PDB entry 4DV3 | X-ray diffraction, 3.55 A resolution | chains A and T of the 21 polymer chains in the assembly

Chain A:
Molecule: 16S rRNA
Source organism: Thermus thermophilus
Sequence (1522 nucleotides; each row starts with the number of its first residue; note: 42 numbers in that range are skipped by the numbering (no residue carries them; nothing is unmodelled there); a row labelled like 190A-190L holds insertion residues (190A, then the next letters in order); numbering starts at 0):
     0 UUUGUUGGAGAGUUUGAUCCUGGCUCAGGGUGAACGCUGGCGGCGUGCCU
    50 AAGACAUGCAAGUCGUGCGGG
    73 CCGCGGGGUUUU
    88 ACUCCG
    95 UGGUC
   101 AGCGGCGGACGGGUGAGUAACGCGUGGGU
  129A G
   130 ACCUACCCGGAAGAGGGGGACAACCCGGGGAAACUCGGGCUAAUCCCCCA
   180 UGUGGACCCGC
190A-190L CCCUUGGGGUGU
   191 GUCCAAAGGGCUUU
   216 GCCCGCUUCCGGAUGGGCCCGCGUCCCAUCAGCUAGUUGGUGGGGUAAUG
   266 GCCCACCAAGGCGACGACGGGUAGCCGGUCUGAGAGGAUGGCCGGCCACA
   316 GGGGCACUGAGACACGGGCCCCACUCCUACGGGAGGCAGCAGUUAGGAAU
   366 CUUCCGCAAUGGGCGCAAGCCUGACGGAGCGACGCCGCUUGGAGGAAGAA
   416 GCCCUUCGGGGUGUAAACUCCUGAA
   442 CCCGGGACGAAACCCCCGACGA
   474 GGGGACUGACGGUACCGGG
   494 GUAAUAGCGCCGGCCAACUCCGUGCCAGCAGCCGCGGUAAUACGGAGGGC
   544 GCGAGCGUUACCCGGAUUCACUGGGCGUAAAGGGCGUGUAGGCGGCCUGG
   594 GGCGUCCCAUGUGAAAGACCACGGCUCAACCGUGGGGGAGCGUGGGAUAC
   644 GCUCAGGCUAGACGGUGGGAGAGGGUGGUGGAAUUCCCGGAGUAGCGGUG
   694 AAAUGCGCAGAUACCGGGAGGAACGCCGAUGGCGAAGGCAGCCACCUGGU
   744 CCACCCGUGACGCUGAGGCGCGAAAGCGUGGGGAGCAAACCGGAUUAGAU
   794 ACCCGGGUAGUCCACGCCCUAAACGAUGCGCGCUAGGUCUCUGGGUCU
   848 CCUGGGGGCCGAAGCUAACGCGUUAAGCGCGCCGCCUGGGGAGUACGGCC
   898 GCAAGGCUGAAACUAAAAGGAAUUGACGGGGGCCCGCACAAGCGGUGGAG
   948 CAUGUGGUUUAAUUCGAAGXAACGCGAAGAACCUUACCAGGCCUUGACAU
   998 GCUAGG
 1003A G
  1004 AACCCGGGUGAAAGCCUGGGGUGCCCC
1030A-1030D GCGA
  1031 GGGGAGCCCUAGCACAGGUGCUGCAUGGCCGUCGUCAGCUCGUGCCGUGA
  1081 GGUGUUGGGUUAAGUCCCGCAACGAGCGCAACCCCCGCCGUUAGUUGCCA
  1131 GCGGUUCGGCCGGGCACUCUAACGGGACUGCCCGCGAAA
  1171 GCGGGAGGAAGGAGGGGACGACGUCUGGUCAGCAUGGCCCUUACGGCCUG
  1221 GGCGACACACGUGCUACAAUGCCCACUACAAAGCGAUGCCACCCGGCAAC
  1271 GGGGAGCUAAUCGCAAAAAGGUGGGCCCAGUUCGGAUUGGGGUCUGCAAC
  1321 CCGACCCCAUGAAGCCGGAAUCGCUAGUAAUCGCGGAUCAG
 1361A C
  1362 CAUGCCGCGGUGAAUACGUUCCCGGGCCUUGUACACACXGCCXGUXACGC
  1412 CAUGGGAGCGGGCUCUACCCGAAGUCGCCGGG
  1446 AGCCUACGGG
  1459 CAGGCGCCGAGGGUAGGGCCCGUGACUGGGGCGAAGUCGUAACAAGGUAG
  1509 CUGUACCGGAAGGUGCGGCUGGAUCCACUCCUUUCU
Unresolved in the structure: 0-4, 1534-1538
Construct notes: engineered mutation A912 (C1535 in M26923.1); conflict C1534 (A2157 in M26923.1), A1535 (C2158 in M26923.1)
Modified residues: PSU (pseudouridine-5'-monophosphate) at position 516, 7MG (7N-methyl-8-hydroguanosine-5'-monophosphate) at position 527, M2G (N2-dimethylguanosine-5'-monophosphate) at position 966, 5MC (5-methylcytidine-5'-monophosphate) at position 967, 2MG (2N-methylguanosine-5'-monophosphate) at position 1207, 5MC (5-methylcytidine-5'-monophosphate) at position 1400, 4OC (4n,o2'-methylcytidine-5'-monophosphate) at position 1402, 5MC (5-methylcytidine-5'-monophosphate) at position 1404, 5MC (5-methylcytidine-5'-monophosphate) at position 1407, UR3 (3-methyluridine-5'-monophoshate) at position 1498, MA6 (6N-dimethyladenosine-5'-monophoshate) at position 1518, MA6 (6N-dimethyladenosine-5'-monophoshate) at position 1519, PSU (pseudouridine-5'-monophosphate) at position 1540, PSU (pseudouridine-5'-monophosphate) at position 1541
Bound ions: Mg2+ site 1 near G7 (its only coordinating residue here); Mg2+ site 2 near G21 (its only coordinating residue here); Mg2+ site 3: C48, U49, G115; Mg2+ site 4 near A53 (its only coordinating residue here); Mg2+ site 5: C58, U387; Mg2+ site 6: A59, U387; Mg2+ site 7: G69, G97; Mg2+ site 8 near G105 (its only coordinating residue here); Mg2+ site 9: A109, G331; Mg2+ site 10 near G111 (its only coordinating residue here); Mg2+ site 11: G117, G289; Mg2+ site 12: C121, G124, U125, G236; 106 more Mg2+ sites not listed
Ligand contacts: streptomycin (SRY): U12, U14, C526, 7MG_527, A912, A913, A914, A915, C1490, G1491

Chain T:
Name: ribosomal protein S20
Source organism: Thermus thermophilus
Reference sequence: P80380 (RS20_THET8); numbering as in UniProt (aligned over 1-106)
Amino-acid sequence (106 residues; numbered 1 to 106; the number before each row is that of its first residue):
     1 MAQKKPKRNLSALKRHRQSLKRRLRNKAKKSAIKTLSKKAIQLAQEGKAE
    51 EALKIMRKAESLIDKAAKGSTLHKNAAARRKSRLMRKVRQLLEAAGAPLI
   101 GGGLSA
Unresolved in the structure: 1-7
Bound ions: Mg2+ near Lys74 (its only coordinating residue here)

How chain A and chain T interact:
Residue-residue contacts (93; chain A residue first):
  G61(A) - Leu10(T)  phosphate contact
  G102(A) - Ser11(T)  phosphate contact
  G102(A) - Arg17(T)  salt bridge to the phosphate
  C103(A) - Lys14(T)  phosphate contact
  C103(A) - Arg17(T)  salt bridge to the phosphate
  C103(A) - Lys21(T)  phosphate contact
  G104(A) - Lys14(T)  hydrogen bond to the base
  G104(A) - Gln18(T)  phosphate contact
  G104(A) - Lys21(T)  salt bridge to the phosphate
  G105(A) - Arg22(T)  salt bridge to the phosphate
  C106(A) - Arg15(T)  salt bridge to the phosphate
  G107(A) - Arg15(T)  salt bridge to the phosphate
  G108(A) - Ala12(T)  base contact
  G108(A) - Arg15(T)  base contact
  C132(A) - Lys74(T)  hydrogen bond to the phosphate
  C132(A) - Asn75(T)  hydrogen bond to the phosphate
  U133(A) - Lys74(T)  salt bridge to the phosphate
  C175(A) - Arg25(T)  hydrogen bond to the sugar
  C176(A) - Lys29(T)  salt bridge to the phosphate
  C177(A) - Lys65(T)  salt bridge to the phosphate
  C178(A) - Lys65(T)  salt bridge to the phosphate
  A185(A) - Glu60(T)  base contact
  A185(A) - Ala78(T)  sugar contact
  A185(A) - Lys81(T)  hydrogen bond to the sugar
  C186(A) - Ala78(T)  sugar contact
  C186(A) - Lys81(T)  sugar contact
  C186(A) - Ser82(T)  phosphate contact
  C186(A) - Met85(T)  hydrogen bond to the sugar
  C187(A) - Ser82(T)  hydrogen bond to the phosphate
  C187(A) - Met85(T)  sugar contact
  C187(A) - Arg86(T)  sugar contact
  C187(A) - Arg89(T)  hydrogen bond to the sugar
  C187(A) - Leu104(T)  base contact
  C187(A) - Ser105(T)  hydrogen bond to the base
  C188(A) - Arg89(T)  hydrogen bond to the sugar
  C188(A) - Ser105(T)  base contact
  C188(A) - Ala106(T)  sugar contact
  U190L(A) - Ser105(T)  hydrogen bond to the base
  U190L(A) - Ala106(T)  base contact
  G191(A) - Met85(T)  base contact
  G191(A) - Gly101(T)  hydrogen bond to the sugar
  G191(A) - Gly102(T)  hydrogen bond to the sugar
  G191(A) - Gly103(T)  hydrogen bond to the base
  G191(A) - Leu104(T)  hydrogen bond to the sugar
  G191(A) - Ser105(T)  hydrogen bond to the base
  U192(A) - Arg57(T)  sugar contact
  U192(A) - Glu60(T)  hydrogen bond to the sugar
  U192(A) - Gly102(T)  sugar contact
  U192(A) - Gly103(T)  sugar contact
  C193(A) - Glu60(T)  sugar contact
  C193(A) - Ser61(T)  hydrogen bond to the phosphate
  C193(A) - Asp64(T)  hydrogen bond to the sugar
  C194(A) - Ser61(T)  hydrogen bond to the phosphate
  C194(A) - Asp64(T)  sugar contact
  C194(A) - Lys65(T)  phosphate contact
  C194(A) - Lys68(T)  phosphate contact
  A195(A) - Lys68(T)  phosphate contact
  A196(A) - Lys68(T)  salt bridge to the phosphate
  G258(A) - Arg86(T)  salt bridge to the phosphate
  G259(A) - Arg83(T)  salt bridge to the phosphate
  G260(A) - Arg83(T)  salt bridge to the phosphate
  U261(A) - Lys30(T)  salt bridge to the phosphate
  U261(A) - Arg79(T)  salt bridge to the phosphate
  U261(A) - Arg80(T)  salt bridge to the phosphate
  A262(A) - Lys74(T)  sugar contact
  A262(A) - Asn75(T)  sugar contact
  A262(A) - Arg79(T)  salt bridge to the phosphate
  A263(A) - Arg79(T)  salt bridge to the phosphate
  C322(A) - Ser19(T)  sugar contact
  C322(A) - Arg23(T)  sugar contact
  U323(A) - Ser19(T)  sugar contact
  U323(A) - Arg22(T)  phosphate contact
  U323(A) - Arg23(T)  phosphate contact
  U323(A) - Asn26(T)  hydrogen bond to the phosphate
  G324(A) - Arg22(T)  salt bridge to the phosphate
  G324(A) - Asn26(T)  hydrogen bond to the phosphate
  G324(A) - Ser70(T)  sugar contact
  A325(A) - Ser70(T)  hydrogen bond to the phosphate
  G332(A) - Leu10(T)  phosphate contact
  G333(A) - His16(T)  hydrogen bond to the sugar
  U1436(A) - Arg23(T)  salt bridge to the phosphate
  G1438(A) - Lys34(T)  salt bridge to the phosphate
  C1439(A) - Lys38(T)  salt bridge to the phosphate
  G1453(A) - Leu36(T)  sugar contact
  G1453(A) - Lys39(T)  hydrogen bond to the phosphate
  G1453(A) - Lys58(T)  base contact
  G1454(A) - Thr35(T)  phosphate contact
  G1454(A) - Lys39(T)  salt bridge to the phosphate
  G1455(A) - Ser31(T)  phosphate contact
  G1455(A) - Thr35(T)  hydrogen bond to the phosphate
  C1459(A) - Lys27(T)  phosphate contact
  C1459(A) - Ser31(T)  hydrogen bond to the phosphate
  A1460(A) - Lys27(T)  salt bridge to the phosphate
Also at the interface, not in a pair above, chain A (49 interface residues in all): C131, C150, G184, C1437
Also at the interface, not in a pair above, chain T (54 interface residues in all): Leu24, Ala28, Ala32, His73, Ala76, Lys87

In short:
49 residues of chain A and 54 residues of chain T are in contact; the contacts include 27 hydrogen bonds and
25 salt bridges. Polar pairs include G104(A)-Lys14(T), C187(A)-Ser105(T) and U190L(A)-Ser105(T). Bound to
chain A: streptomycin. C48(A), U49(A) and G115(A) form the Mg2+ site 3.
Chain A is 16S rRNA and chain T is ribosomal protein S20, both from Thermus thermophilus; the structure,
Crystal structure of the Thermus thermophilus 30S ribosomal subunit with a 16S rRNA mutation, C912A, bound
..., was determined by X-ray diffraction.
